4R18 - chains C and D of the 28 polymer chains in the assembly; structure by X-ray diffraction, 2.40 A resolution.

# Chain C
Protein: Proteasome subunit alpha type-4
From: Saccharomyces cerevisiae S288c
Notes: EC 3.4.25.1
Reference sequence: P40303 (PSA4_YEAST); residues -1 to 252 here correspond to UniProt positions 1-254 (UniProt number = residue number + 2)
Sequence (254 residues; each row starts with the number of its first residue; numbers below 1 keep their minus sign (Met-1 is residue -1)):
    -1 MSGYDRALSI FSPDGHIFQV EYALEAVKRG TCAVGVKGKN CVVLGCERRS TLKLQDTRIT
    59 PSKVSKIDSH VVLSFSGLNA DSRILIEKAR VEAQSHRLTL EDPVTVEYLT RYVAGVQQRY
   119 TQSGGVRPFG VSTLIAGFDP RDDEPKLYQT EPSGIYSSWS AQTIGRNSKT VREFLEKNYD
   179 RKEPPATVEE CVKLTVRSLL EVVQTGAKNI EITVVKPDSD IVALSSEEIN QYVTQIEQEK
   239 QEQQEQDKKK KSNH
Unresolved in the structure: -1 to 0, 241-252
Curated features (UniProtKB/Swiss-Prot):
  - modified residue: Thr58 (Phosphothreonine)

# Chain D
Protein: Proteasome subunit alpha type-5
From: Saccharomyces cerevisiae S288c
Notes: EC 3.4.25.1
Reference sequence: P32379 (PSA5_YEAST); residues -7 to 252 here correspond to UniProt positions 1-260 (UniProt number = residue number + 8)
Sequence (260 residues; each row starts with the number of its first residue; numbers below 1 keep their minus sign (Met-7 is residue -7)):
    -7 MFLTRSEYDR GVSTFSPEGR LFQVEYSLEA IKLGSTAIGI ATKEGVVLGV EKRATSPLLE
    53 SDSIEKIVEI DRHIGCAMSG LTADARSMIE HARTAAVTHN LYYDEDINVE SLTQSVCDLA
   113 LRFGEGASGE ERLMSRPFGV ALLIAGHDAD DGYQLFHAEP SGTFYRYNAK AIGSGSEGAQ
   173 AELLNEWHSS LTLKEAELLV LKILKQVMEE KLDENNAQLS CITKQDGFKI YDNEKTAELI
   233 KELKEKEAAE SPEEADVEMS
Unresolved in the structure: -7 to 0, 118-124, 243-252

# Interface between chain C and chain D
Contacting residue pairs (62):
  Asp3(C) with Glu117(D)
  Arg4(C) with Glu117(D)
  Ala5(C) with Val4(D), hydrophobic; Glu117(D); Ser127(D)
  Ser7(C) with Ser127(D); Arg128(D)
  Ile8(C) with Gln15(D)
  Phe9(C) with Gln15(D); Tyr18(D), hydrophobic; Ser19(D); Ala22(D), hydrophobic; Leu73(D), hydrophobic; Arg128(D); Pro129(D); Gly131(D)
  Ser10(C) with Tyr18(D)
  Pro11(C) with Tyr18(D), hydrophobic; Glu21(D)
  Asp12(C) with Glu21(D)
  Gly13(C) with Tyr18(D); Glu21(D); Ala22(D)
  His14(C) with Leu25(D)
  Ile15(C) with Leu73(D), hydrophobic; Arg128(D)
  Lys35(C) with Glu52(D), salt bridge
  Gln116(C) with Ala75(D); Asp76(D); Arg128(D)
  Thr119(C) with Arg128(D), hydrogen bond (backbone-side chain)
  Gln120(C) with Met126(D); Ser127(D), hydrogen bond (backbone-backbone); Arg128(D); Phe130(D)
  Ser121(C) with Ser127(D)
  Gly122(C) with Ser127(D)
  Ser151(C) with Ala75(D)
  Gly152(C) with Ala75(D)
  Ile153(C) with Thr74(D); Ala75(D)
  Ser155(C) with Leu51(D); Ser55(D)
  Ser156(C) with Leu51(D); Glu52(D), hydrogen bond (backbone-backbone); Ser55(D), hydrogen bond (backbone-side chain)
  Trp157(C) with Ser48(D); Leu50(D); Leu51(D); Glu52(D)
  Ser158(C) with Leu50(D), hydrogen bond (backbone-backbone); Glu52(D), hydrogen bond
  Ala159(C) with Leu50(D)
  Leu173(C) with Leu50(D), hydrophobic
  Glu174(C) with Ser48(D), hydrogen bond; Pro49(D); Leu50(D)
  Tyr177(C) with Leu50(D), hydrophobic
  Arg179(C) with Pro49(D), hydrogen bond (side chain-backbone); Leu50(D); Leu51(D), hydrogen bond (side chain-backbone); Glu52(D)
Also at the interface, not in a pair above, chain C (31 interface residues in all): Arg170
Also at the interface, not in a pair above, chain D (26 interface residues in all): Asp1, Thr47

# In short
31 residues of chain C and 26 residues of chain D are in contact, with 9 hydrogen bonds and 1 salt bridge.
Polar contacts include Lys35(C)-Glu52(D), Thr119(C)-Arg128(D) and Ser156(C)-Ser55(D).
Chain C is Proteasome subunit alpha type-4 and chain D is Proteasome subunit alpha type-5, both from
Saccharomyces cerevisiae S288c; the structure, Ligand-induced Lys33-Thr1 crosslinking at subunit beta5 of the
yeast 20S proteasome, was determined by X-ray diffraction together with 4R17 from the same study.
